5L0E - chain A; structure by X-ray diffraction, 3.06 A resolution.

Chain A:
Protein: Ectonucleotide pyrophosphatase/phosphodiesterase family member 2
From: Rattus norvegicus
Notes: EC 3.1.4.39
UniProtKB: Q64610 (ENPP2_RAT), isoform Q64610-2; numbering as in UniProt (aligned over 1-862)
Sequence (871 residues; each row starts with the number of its first residue):
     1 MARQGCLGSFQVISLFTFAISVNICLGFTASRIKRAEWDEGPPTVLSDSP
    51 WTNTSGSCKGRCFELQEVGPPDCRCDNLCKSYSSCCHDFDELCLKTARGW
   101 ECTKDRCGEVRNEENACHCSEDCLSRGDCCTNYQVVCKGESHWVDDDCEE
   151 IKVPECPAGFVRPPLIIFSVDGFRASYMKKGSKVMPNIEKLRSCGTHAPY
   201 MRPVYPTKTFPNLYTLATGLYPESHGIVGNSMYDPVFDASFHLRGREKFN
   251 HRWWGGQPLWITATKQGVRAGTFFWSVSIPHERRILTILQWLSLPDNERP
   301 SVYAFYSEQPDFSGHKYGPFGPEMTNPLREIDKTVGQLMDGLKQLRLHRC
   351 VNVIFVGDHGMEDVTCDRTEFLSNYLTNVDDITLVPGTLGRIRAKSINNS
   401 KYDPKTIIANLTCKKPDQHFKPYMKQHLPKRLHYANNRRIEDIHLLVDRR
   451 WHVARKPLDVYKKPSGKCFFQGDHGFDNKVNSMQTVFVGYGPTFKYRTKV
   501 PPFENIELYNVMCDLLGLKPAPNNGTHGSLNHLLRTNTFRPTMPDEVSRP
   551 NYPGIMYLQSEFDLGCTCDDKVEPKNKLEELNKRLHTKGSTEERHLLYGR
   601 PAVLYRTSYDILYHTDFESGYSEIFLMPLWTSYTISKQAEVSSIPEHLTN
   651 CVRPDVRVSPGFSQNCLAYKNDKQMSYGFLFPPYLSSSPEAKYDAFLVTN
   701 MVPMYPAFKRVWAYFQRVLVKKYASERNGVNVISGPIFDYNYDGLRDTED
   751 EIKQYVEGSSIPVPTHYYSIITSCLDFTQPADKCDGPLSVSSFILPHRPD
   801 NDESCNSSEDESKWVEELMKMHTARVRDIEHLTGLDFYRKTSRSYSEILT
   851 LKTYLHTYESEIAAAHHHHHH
Not modelled in the structure: 1-51, 460-467, 572-588, 860-871
Sequence notes: engineered mutation T591 (Arg in Q64610), E592 (Lys in Q64610); expression tag (863-871)
Cystine bridges: C58-C75, C62-C93, C73-C86, C79-C85, C102-C119, C107-C137, C117-C130, C123-C129, C148-C194, C156-C350, C366-C468, C413-C805, C566-C666, C568-C651, C774-C784
Glycans and other covalent adducts: N-acetylglucosamine (NAG) linked to N410, N524
Metal / ion sites: Zn2+ site 1: D171, T209, H359; Zn2+ site 2: D311, H315, H474 (together with 6ZN); Zn2+ site 3: D739, N741, D743, L745, D747
Small-molecule neighbours: 6ZN (6-(3-{2-[(2,3-dihydro-1H-inden-2-yl)amino]-7,8-dihydropyrido[4,3-d]pyrimidin-6(5H)-yl}propanoyl)-1,3-benzoxazol-2(3H)-one): I167, S169, D171, T209, F210, L213, L216, A217, N230, L243, F273, F274, W275, A304, F305, Y306, D311, F312, H315, H474
UniProt features mapped onto this chain:
  - motif: R126 to D128 (Cell attachment site)
  - active site: T209 (Nucleophile)
  - binding site (Zn(2+)): D171, T209, D311, H315, D358, H359, H474
  - binding site (1-(9Z-octadecenoyl)-sn-glycero-3-phosphate): T209, N230, D311, H474
  - binding site (1-hexadecanoyl-sn-glycero-3-phosphate): T209, N230, D311, H474
  - binding site (1-tetradecanoyl-sn-glycerol 3-phosphate): T209, N230, D311, H474
  - glycosylation (N-linked (GlcNAc...) asparagine): N53, N398, N410, N524
  - mutagenesis: I13 (I13L: No effect on secretion), F16 to F18 (No effect on secretion), F18 to S21 (No effect on secretion), S21 to I24 (No effect on secretion), I24 to C25 (No effect on secretion), F28 to A30 (No effect on secretion), D171 (D171N: Abolishes lysophospholipase D activity), T209 (T209A: Abolishes lysophospholipase D activity; T209S: 15% of wild-type lysophospholipase D activity), D311 (D311N: Abolishes lysophospholipase D activity), H315 (H315Q: 20% of wild-type lysophospholipase D activity), K430 (K430A: Impaired secretion. No effect on lysophospholipase activity)

Summary:
Bound to chain A: compound 6ZN. N-acetylglucosamine is covalently linked to N410 and N524. D171, T209 and H359
form the Zn2+ site 1. UniProt lists active-site residue T209, 7 Zn2+-binding residues, 4 residues binding
1-(9Z-octadecenoyl)-sn-glycero-3-phosphate and 4 residues binding 1-hexadecanoyl-sn-glycero-3-phosphate.
Chain A is Ectonucleotide pyrophosphatase/phosphodiesterase family member 2 (Rattus norvegicus); the
structure, Crystal Structure of Autotaxin and Compound 1, was determined by X-ray diffraction, deposited
together with 5L0B and 5L0K.
